2XYW - chain A; structure by X-ray diffraction, 3.14 A resolution.

# Chain A
Name: Peroxisome proliferator-activated receptor delta
From: Homo sapiens
Notes: fragment: ligand binding domain, residues 165-441
UniProtKB: Q03181 (PPARD_HUMAN); numbering as in UniProt (aligned over 165-441)
Amino-acid sequence (288 residues; row label = number of the first residue in the row):
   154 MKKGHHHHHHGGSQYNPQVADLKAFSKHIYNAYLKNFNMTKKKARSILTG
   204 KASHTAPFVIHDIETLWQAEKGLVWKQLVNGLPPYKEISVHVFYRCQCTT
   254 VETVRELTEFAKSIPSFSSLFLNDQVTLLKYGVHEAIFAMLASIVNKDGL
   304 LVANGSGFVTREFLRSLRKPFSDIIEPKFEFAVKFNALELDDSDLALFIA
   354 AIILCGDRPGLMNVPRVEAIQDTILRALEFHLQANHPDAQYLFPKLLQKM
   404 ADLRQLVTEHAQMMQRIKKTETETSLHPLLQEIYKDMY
Unresolved in the structure: 154-173, 205-208, 441
Differences from the reference sequence: expression tag (154-164)
Ligand contacts: 08S (3-chloro-6-fluoro-N-[2-[4-[(5-propan-2-yl-1,3,4-thiadiazol-2-yl)sulfamoyl]phenyl]ethyl]-1-benzothiophene-2-carboxamide): Ile-213, Leu-219, Trp-228, Ser-242, Val-245, Phe-246, Arg-248, Cys-249, Thr-252, Thr-253, Ile-290, Phe-291, Leu-294, Leu-303, Val-305, Val-312, Phe-316, Leu-317, Phe-324, Ile-327, Ile-328, Lys-331, His-413, Met-417

# Summary
Bound to chain A: compound 08S.
Chain A is Peroxisome proliferator-activated receptor delta (Homo sapiens); the structure, Novel
Sulfonylthiadiazoles with an Unusual Binding Mode as Partial Dual Peroxisome Proliferator-Activated Receptor
(PPAR) gamma-delta Agonists ..., was determined by X-ray diffraction together with 2XYJ and 2XYX from the same
study.
